Entry 5YRZ (X-ray diffraction, 2.30 A resolution); this record covers chains C and D of the 4 polymer chains in the assembly.

[Chain C]
Protein: HicB
Source organism: Streptococcus pneumoniae serotype 4 (strain ATCC BAA-334 / TIGR4)
UniProt: A0A0H2URC7 (A0A0H2URC7_STRPN); residues 1-150 here = UniProt positions 1-150
Chain sequence (152 residues; each row starts with the number of its first residue; numbers below 1 keep their minus sign (His-1 is residue -1)):
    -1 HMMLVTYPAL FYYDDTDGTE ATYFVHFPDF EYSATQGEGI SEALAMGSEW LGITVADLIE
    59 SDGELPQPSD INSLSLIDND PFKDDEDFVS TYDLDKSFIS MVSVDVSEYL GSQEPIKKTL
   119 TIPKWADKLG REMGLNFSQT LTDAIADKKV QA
Disordered / not traced: -1 to 0, 148-150
Sequence notes: expression tag (-1 to 0)
From the paper describing this entry:
  - mutagenesis - T33A: unchanged growth with HicA (chain D)

[Chain D]
Protein: HicA
Source organism: Streptococcus pneumoniae serotype 4 (strain ATCC BAA-334 / TIGR4)
UniProt: A0A0H2URA5 (A0A0H2URA5_STRPN); residues 1-68 here = UniProt positions 1-68
Chain sequence (89 residues; row label = number of the first residue in the row; numbers below 1 keep their minus sign (Met-20 is residue -20)):
   -20 MGSSHHHHHH SSGLVPRGSH MMVLSGGKSA MPMTQKEMVK LLTAHGWIKT RGGKGSHIKM
    40 EKQGERPITI LHGELNKYTE RGIRKQAGL
Disordered / not traced: -20 to 10
Sequence notes: expression tag (-20 to 0)
From the paper describing this entry:
  - catalytic residues: His36
  - mutagenesis - H36A: abolished catalytic activity
  - mutagenesis - H36A: increased growth

[Chain C / chain D interface]
Contacting residue pairs - 53 pairs, chain C then chain D:
  Asp12(C) - Lys56(D)  salt bridge
  Asp12(C) - Tyr57(D)  hydrogen bond
  Thr14(C) - Lys56(D)
  Asp15(C) - Asn55(D)
  Asp15(C) - Lys56(D)
  Glu18(C) - Glu53(D)
  Ala19(C) - Asn55(D)  hydrogen bond (backbone-side chain)
  Phe22(C) - Asn55(D)
  Phe22(C) - Tyr57(D)  hydrophobic
  Phe22(C) - Thr58(D)
  Tyr30(C) - Gly61(D)
  Tyr30(C) - Lys64(D)
  Tyr30(C) - Gln65(D)  hydrogen bond (backbone-side chain)
  Ser31(C) - Gln65(D)
  Ala32(C) - Thr58(D)
  Ala32(C) - Gln65(D)
  Thr33(C) - His36(D)  hydrogen bond
  Thr33(C) - Thr58(D)
  Gln34(C) - Leu50(D)
  Gln34(C) - Glu53(D)  hydrogen bond (side chain-backbone)
  Gln34(C) - Leu54(D)
  Gln34(C) - Asn55(D)  hydrogen bond (side chain-backbone)
  Gln34(C) - Thr58(D)  hydrogen bond
  Met44(C) - Ser35(D)
  Met44(C) - His36(D)
  Met44(C) - Leu50(D)  hydrophobic
  Glu47(C) - Lys33(D)
  Glu47(C) - Gly34(D)
  Glu47(C) - Ser35(D)  hydrogen bond (side chain-backbone)
  Glu47(C) - His36(D)  salt bridge
  Trp48(C) - Thr48(D)
  Ile51(C) - Gly31(D)
  Ile51(C) - Lys33(D)
  Ile51(C) - His36(D)
  Ile51(C) - Thr48(D)
  Asp55(C) - Lys38(D)  salt bridge
  Asp55(C) - Pro46(D)
  Phe80(C) - Tyr57(D)
  Phe80(C) - Arg60(D)
  Phe80(C) - Gly61(D)
  Asp83(C) - Lys64(D)  salt bridge
  Asp85(C) - Arg60(D)
  Phe86(C) - Tyr57(D)  hydrophobic
  Phe86(C) - Arg60(D)
  Val87(C) - Lys56(D)
  Ser88(C) - Tyr57(D)
  Thr89(C) - Lys56(D)  hydrogen bond
  Thr89(C) - Tyr57(D)  hydrogen bond (backbone-side chain)
  Tyr90(C) - Tyr57(D)  hydrophobic
  Glu106(C) - Lys33(D)  hydrogen bond (backbone-side chain)
  Gln111(C) - Arg30(D)  hydrogen bond (side chain-backbone)
  Gln111(C) - Gly31(D)
  Ala144(C) - Arg30(D)
Also at the interface, not in a pair above, chain C (32 interface residues in all): Tyr21, Glu29, Thr52, Tyr107, Ser110
Also at the interface, not in a pair above, chain D (23 interface residues in all): Gly32, His51, Ile62
From the paper, about this interface:
  - interface residues, chain C: Gln111(C)
  - hot spots on chain C (mutagenesis) - F22A: decreased growth with HicA (chain D)

[In short]
The interface between chain C and chain D involves 32 residues on one side and 23 on the other; the contacts
include 12 hydrogen bonds and 4 salt bridges. Among the polar pairs are Asp12(C)-Lys56(D), Glu47(C)-His36(D)
and Asp55(C)-Lys38(D). The paper reports the catalytic residue His36(D); H36A of chain D abolishes catalytic
activity; 3 substitutions were tested in all.
Chain C is HicB and chain D is HicA, both from Streptococcus pneumoniae serotype 4 (strain ATCC BAA-334 /
TIGR4); the structure, Toxin-Antitoxin complex from Streptococcus pneumoniae, was determined by X-ray
diffraction.
